Entry 3E6C (X-ray diffraction, 1.80 A resolution); this record covers chains C and B of the 3 polymer chains in the assembly.

[Chain C]
Molecule: Cyclic nucleotide-binding protein
Source organism: Desulfitobacterium hafniense
Reference sequence: Q18R04 (Q18R04_DESHD); residue numbers follow UniProt; this construct covers 1-232
Amino-acid sequence (250 residues; each row starts with the number of its first residue):
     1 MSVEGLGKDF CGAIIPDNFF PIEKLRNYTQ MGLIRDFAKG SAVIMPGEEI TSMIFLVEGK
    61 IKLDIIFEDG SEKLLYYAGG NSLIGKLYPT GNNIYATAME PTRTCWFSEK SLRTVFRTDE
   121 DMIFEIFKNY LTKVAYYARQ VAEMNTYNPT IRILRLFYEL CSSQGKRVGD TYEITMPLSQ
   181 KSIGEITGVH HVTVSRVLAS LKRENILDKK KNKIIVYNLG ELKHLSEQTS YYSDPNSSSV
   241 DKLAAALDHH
Unresolved in the structure: 1-8, 234-250
Differences from the reference sequence: engineered mutation Ser200 (Cys in Q18R04); expression tag (233-250)
Residues lining bound ligands: (3-chloro-4-hydroxyphenyl)acetic acid (3C4): Leu63, Tyr76, Leu83, Ile84, Gly85, Lys86, Thr90, Asn92, Ile94, Tyr130, Leu131, Lys133, Val134, Ala135
From the paper describing this entry:
  - conformationally variable residues (order/disorder transition): Glu227 to Tyr232
  - binding site for the 13-nt DNA strand: His191 (proposed by the authors, not directly observed)
  - binding site for the 13-nt DNA strand (chain B): Val192, Thr193
  - specificity-determining residues: Val192

[Chain B]
Molecule: 13-nt DNA strand
Sequence (13 nucleotides; each row starts with the number of its first residue):
   501 GCATTAACAT GCC

[Interface between chain C and chain B]
Residue-residue contacts (18; chain C residue first):
  Asn148(C) - DG501(B)  sugar contact
  Asn148(C) - DC502(B)  phosphate contact
  Pro149(C) - DC502(B)  phosphate contact
  Pro149(C) - DA503(B)  phosphate contact
  Thr150(C) - DC502(B)  hydrogen bond to the phosphate
  Val189(C) - DA503(B)  phosphate contact
  His190(C) - DA503(B)  hydrogen bond to the phosphate
  His190(C) - DT504(B)  salt bridge to the phosphate
  His190(C) - DT505(B)  base contact
  Val192(C) - DT504(B)  base contact
  Val192(C) - DT505(B)  base contact
  Thr193(C) - DC502(B)  sugar contact
  Thr193(C) - DA503(B)  hydrogen bond to the phosphate
  Thr229(C) - DG501(B)  hydrogen bond to the phosphate
  Ser230(C) - DG501(B)  sugar contact
  Ser230(C) - DC502(B)  hydrogen bond to the phosphate
  Tyr232(C) - DC502(B)  base contact
  Tyr232(C) - DA503(B)  hydrogen bond to the base
Other interface residues (no listed pair), chain C (13 interface residues in all): Lys39, Gly188, Tyr231
Other interface residues (no listed pair), chain B (7 interface residues in all): DA506, DC513

[Overview]
Chain C and chain B form an interface of 13 and 7 residues respectively; the contacts include 6 hydrogen bonds
and 1 salt bridge. Among the polar pairs are Tyr232(C)-DA503(B), Thr150(C)-DC502(B) and His190(C)-DA503(B).
From the paper: a binding site for the 13-nt DNA strand (chain B) at Val192(C) and Thr193(C); a binding site
for the 13-nt DNA strand at His191(C).
Chain C is Cyclic nucleotide-binding protein (Desulfitobacterium hafniense) and chain B is a 13-nt DNA strand;
the structure, CprK OCPA DNA Complex, was determined by X-ray diffraction, deposited together with 3E5X, 3E5Q,
3E5U, 3E6B and 3E6D.
